PDB entry 6G9V | X-ray diffraction, 1.75 A resolution | chain A

# Chain A
Molecule: UDP-N-acetylglucosamine pyrophosphorylase
From: Aspergillus fumigatus Af293
Notes: EC 2.7.7.23
UniProtKB: Q4WAR0 (Q4WAR0_ASPFU); residue numbers follow UniProt; this construct covers 1-509
Sequence (509 residues; numbered 1 to 509; the number before each row is that of its first residue):
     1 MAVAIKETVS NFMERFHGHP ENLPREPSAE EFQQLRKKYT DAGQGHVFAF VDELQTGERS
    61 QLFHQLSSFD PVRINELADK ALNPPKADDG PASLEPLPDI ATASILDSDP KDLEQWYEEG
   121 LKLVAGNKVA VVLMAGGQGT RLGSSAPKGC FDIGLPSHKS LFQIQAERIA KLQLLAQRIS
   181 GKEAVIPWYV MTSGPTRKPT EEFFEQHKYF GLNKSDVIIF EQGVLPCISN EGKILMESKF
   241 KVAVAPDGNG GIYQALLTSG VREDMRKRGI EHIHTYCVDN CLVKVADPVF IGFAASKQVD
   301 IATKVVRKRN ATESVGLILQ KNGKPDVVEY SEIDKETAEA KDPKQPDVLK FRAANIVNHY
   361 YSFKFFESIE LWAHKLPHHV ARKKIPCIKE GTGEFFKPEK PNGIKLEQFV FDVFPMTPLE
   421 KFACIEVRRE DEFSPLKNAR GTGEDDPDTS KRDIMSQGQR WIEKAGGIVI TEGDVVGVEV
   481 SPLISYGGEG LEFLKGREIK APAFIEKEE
Disordered / not traced: 1-26, 85-90, 389-400, 474-475, 508-509
From the paper describing this entry:
  - binding site for uridine-diphosphate-N-acetylglucosamine: Arg-141, Lys-437
  - binding site for pyrophosphate: Arg-141, Lys-148
  - mutagenesis - K437A: decreased catalytic activity on GlcNAc-1P
  - mutagenesis - K437A (117-fold): decreased catalytic activity on UTP
  - mutagenesis - K437R (2.9-fold): decreased catalytic activity
  - catalytic residues: Lys-437
  - mutagenesis - K148M (10-fold), K437A (10-fold), K437R (4-fold): decreased binding to UTP
  - mutagenesis - Y330F (6-fold), K437A, K437R: decreased binding to GlcNAc-1P
  - mutagenesis - K437M: abolished catalytic activity

# Overview
The paper reports the catalytic residue Lys-437; K148M, K437A and K437R reduce binding to UTP; 5 substitutions
were tested in all.
Chain A is UDP-N-acetylglucosamine pyrophosphorylase (Aspergillus fumigatus Af293); the structure, Crystal
structure of Aspergillus fumigatus UDP-N-acetylglucosamine pyrophosphorylase(AfUAP1) in complex with
UDPGlcNAc, pyrophosphate and Mg2+, was determined by X-ray diffraction together with 6TN3 and 6G9W from the
same study.
